Entry 8SOC (electron microscopy, 3.50 A resolution); this record covers chains A and C of the 4 polymer chains in the assembly.

[Chain A]
Protein: phosphatidylinositol-4,5-bisphosphate 3-kinase
Organism: Sus scrofa
UniProtKB: A0A8D1WUA4 (A0A8D1WUA4_PIG); residues 2-1102 here = UniProt positions 2-1102
Amino-acid sequence (1108 residues; numbered -5 to 1102; the number before each row is that of its first residue; numbers below 1 keep their minus sign (Met-5 is residue -5)):
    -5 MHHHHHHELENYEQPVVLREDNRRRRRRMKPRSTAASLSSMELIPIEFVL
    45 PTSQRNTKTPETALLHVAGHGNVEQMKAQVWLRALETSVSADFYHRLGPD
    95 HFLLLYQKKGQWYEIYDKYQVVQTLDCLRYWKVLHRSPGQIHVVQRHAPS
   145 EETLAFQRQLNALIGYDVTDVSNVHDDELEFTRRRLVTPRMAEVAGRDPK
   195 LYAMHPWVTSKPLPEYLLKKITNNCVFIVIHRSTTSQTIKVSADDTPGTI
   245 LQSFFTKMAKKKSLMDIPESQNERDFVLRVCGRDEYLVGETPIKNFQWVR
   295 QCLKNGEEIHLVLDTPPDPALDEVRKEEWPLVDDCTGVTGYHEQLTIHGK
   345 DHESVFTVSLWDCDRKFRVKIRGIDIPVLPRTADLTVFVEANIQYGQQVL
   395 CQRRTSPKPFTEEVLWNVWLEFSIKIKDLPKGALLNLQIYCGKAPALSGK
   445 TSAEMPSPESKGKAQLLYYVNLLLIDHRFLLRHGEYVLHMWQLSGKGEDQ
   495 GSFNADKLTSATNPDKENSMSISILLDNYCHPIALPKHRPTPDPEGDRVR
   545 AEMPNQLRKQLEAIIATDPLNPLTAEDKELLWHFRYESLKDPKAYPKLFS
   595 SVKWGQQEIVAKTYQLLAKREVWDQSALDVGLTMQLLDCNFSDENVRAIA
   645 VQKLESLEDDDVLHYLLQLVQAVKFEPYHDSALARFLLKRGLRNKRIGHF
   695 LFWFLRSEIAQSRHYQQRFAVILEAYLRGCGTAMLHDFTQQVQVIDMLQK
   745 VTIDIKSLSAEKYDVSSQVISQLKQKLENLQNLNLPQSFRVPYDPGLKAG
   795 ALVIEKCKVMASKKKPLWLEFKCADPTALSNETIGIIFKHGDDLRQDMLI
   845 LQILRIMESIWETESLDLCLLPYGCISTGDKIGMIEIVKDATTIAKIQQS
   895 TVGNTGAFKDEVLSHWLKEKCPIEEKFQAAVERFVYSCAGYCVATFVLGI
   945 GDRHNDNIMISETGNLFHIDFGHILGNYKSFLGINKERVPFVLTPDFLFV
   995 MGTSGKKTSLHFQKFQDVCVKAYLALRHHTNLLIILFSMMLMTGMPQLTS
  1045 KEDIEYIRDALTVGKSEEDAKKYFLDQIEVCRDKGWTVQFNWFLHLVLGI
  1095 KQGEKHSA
Unresolved in the structure: -5 to 36, 48-52, 255-258, 375-378, 437-456, 488-496, 753-759, 895-903, 969-982, 1041-1044, 1078-1102
Construct notes: initiating methionine (-5); expression tag (-4 to 1)
Small-molecule neighbours: ADP (adenosine-5'-diphosphate): Met804, Ser806, Lys808, Pro810, Trp812, Ile831, Lys833, Ile879, Glu880, Ile881, Val882, Thr887, Lys890, Met953, Ile963, Asp964, His967
From the paper describing this entry:
  - conformationally variable residues (helix shift, order/disorder transition): Asn522 to Ala545, Leu564, Leu1004, Thr1081 to Leu1092
  - mutagenesis - L564S: abolished catalytic activity on Gbetagamma
  - allosteric site: Leu564

[Chain C]
Protein: Guanine nucleotide-binding protein G(I)/G(S)/G(T) subunit beta-1
Organism: Bos taurus
UniProtKB: P62871 (GBB1_BOVIN); residues 1-340 here = UniProt positions 1-340
Amino-acid sequence (340 residues; each row starts with the number of its first residue):
     1 MSELDQLRQEAEQLKNQIRDARKACADATLSQITNNIDPVGRIQMRTRRT
    51 LRGHLAKIYAMHWGTDSRLLVSASQDGKLIIWDSYTTNKVHAIPLRSSWV
   101 MTCAYAPSGNYVACGGLDNICSIYNLKTREGNVRVSRELAGHTGYLSCCR
   151 FLDDNQIVTSSGDTTCALWDIETGQQTTTFTGHTGDVMSLSLAPDTRLFV
   201 SGACDASAKLWDVREGMCRQTFTGHESDINAICFFPNGNAFATGSDDATC
   251 RLFDLRADQELMTYSHDNIICGITSVSFSKSGRLLLAGYDDFNCNVWDAL
   301 KADRAGVLAGHDNRVSCLGVTDDGMAVATGSWDSFLKIWN
Unresolved in the structure: 1
Swiss-Prot annotation at these positions:
  - modified residue: Ser2 (N-acetylserine), His266 (Phosphohistidine)

[Interface between chain A and chain C]
Pairs across the interface - 22 pairs, chain A then chain C:
  Glu546(A) - Asp186(C)
  Met547(A) - Asp186(C)
  Pro548(A) - Tyr145(C)
  Pro548(A) - Asp186(C)
  Pro548(A) - Met188(C)  hydrophobic
  Pro548(A) - Cys204(C)  hydrophobic
  Pro548(A) - Asp228(C)
  Asn549(A) - Ser227(C)
  Asn549(A) - Asp228(C)
  Asn549(A) - Asp246(C)
  Gln550(A) - Arg314(C)  hydrogen bond
  Gln550(A) - Trp332(C)
  Lys553(A) - Arg314(C)
  Gln554(A) - Lys57(C)
  Gln554(A) - Trp332(C)
  Glu570(A) - Gln75(C)  hydrogen bond
  Glu570(A) - Trp99(C)
  Glu573(A) - Trp99(C)
  Glu573(A) - Leu117(C)
  His577(A) - Leu117(C)
  His577(A) - Asn119(C)
  His577(A) - Tyr145(C)
Interface residues without a listed pair, chain A (12 interface residues in all): Leu551, Leu574
Interface residues without a listed pair, chain C (19 interface residues in all): Asp76, Ser98, Met101, Thr184, Asp290
From the paper, about this interface:
  - interface residues, chain A: Pro548(A), Asn549(A), Gln550(A), Leu551(A), Thr568(A), Glu573(A), Leu574(A), His577(A)
  - hot spots on chain A (mutagenesis) - L551A: decreased catalytic activity on Gbetagamma
  - interface residues, chain C: Trp99(C), Met101(C), Leu117(C), Tyr145(C), Asp186(C), Met188(C), Asp228(C), Asp246(C), Arg314(C)

[Overview]
12 residues of chain A and 19 residues of chain C are in contact; the contacts include 2 hydrogen bonds. Among
the polar pairs are Gln550(A)-Arg314(C) and Glu570(A)-Gln75(C). Ligands of chain A: ADP. From the paper: L564S
of chain A abolishes catalytic activity on Gbetagamma; interface residues Pro548(A), Asn549(A) and Trp99(C)
among others.
Chain A is phosphatidylinositol-4,5-bisphosphate 3-kinase (Sus scrofa) and chain C is Guanine
nucleotide-binding protein G(I)/G(S)/G(T) subunit beta-1 (Bos taurus); the structure, Phosphoinositide
phosphate 3 kinase gamma bound with ADP and Gbetagamma, was determined by electron microscopy (same
publication as 8SO9, 8SOA, 8SOB, 8SOD and 8SOE).
